4F6T - chains B and A; structure by X-ray diffraction, 1.60 A resolution.

# Chain B
Molecule: Molybdenum storage protein subunit beta
Organism: Azotobacter vinelandii
UniProt: P84253 (MOSB_AZOVD); numbering as in UniProt (aligned over 3-270)
Amino-acid sequence (268 residues; row label = number of the first residue in the row):
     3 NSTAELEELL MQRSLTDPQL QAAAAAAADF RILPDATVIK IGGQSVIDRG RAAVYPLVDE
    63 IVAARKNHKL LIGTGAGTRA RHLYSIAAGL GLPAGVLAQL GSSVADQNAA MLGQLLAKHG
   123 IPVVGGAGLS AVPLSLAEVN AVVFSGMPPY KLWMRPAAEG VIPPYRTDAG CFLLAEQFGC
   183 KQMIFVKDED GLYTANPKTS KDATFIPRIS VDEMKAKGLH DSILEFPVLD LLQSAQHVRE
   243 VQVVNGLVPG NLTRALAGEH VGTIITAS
Bound ions: Mg2+: Ser147, Met149 (together with 8M0)
Residues lining bound ligands:
  - MO(6)-O(26) Cluster / 8M0: Asp108, Val126, Gly127, Gly128, Ala129, Gly130, Phe146, Ser147, Met149, Pro150, Pro151, Lys153, Leu176, Phe180
  - 8M0 (bis(mu4-oxo)-tetrakis(mu3-oxo)-hexakis(mu2-oxo)-hexadecaoxo-octamolybdenum (VI)): Val126, Gly127, Gly128, Ala129, Gly130, Phe146, Ser147, Met149, Pro150, Pro151, Lys153, Leu176, Phe180
  - ATP (adenosine-5'-triphosphate): Lys42, Gly44, Gly45, Gln46, Ser47, Gly77, Ala78, Gly79, Thr169, Asp170, Lys189, Asp190, Glu191, Gly193, Leu194, Tyr195, Ala197, Asn198, Pro199, Lys200, Leu221, Ser224, Ile225

# Chain A
Molecule: Molybdenum storage protein subunit alpha
Organism: Azotobacter vinelandii
UniProt: P84308 (MOSA_AZOVD); numbering as in UniProt (aligned over 33-276)
Amino-acid sequence (244 residues; each row starts with the number of its first residue):
    33 RPIRLLPWLQ VVKIGGRVMD RGADAILPLV EELRKLLPEH RLLILTGAGV RARHVFSVGL
    93 DLGLPVGSLA PLAASEAGQN GHILAAMLAS EGVSYVEHPT VADQLAIHLS ATRAVVGSAF
   153 PPYHHHEFPG SRIPPHRADT GAFLLADAFG AAGLTIVENV DGIYTADPNG PDRGQARFLP
   213 ETSATDLAKS EGPLPVDRAL LDVMATARHI ERVQVVNGLV PGRLTAALRG EHVGTLIRTG
   273 VRPA
Bound ions: Mo ion site 1: Glu129, His156 (together with phosphate ion); Mo ion site 2 near His140 (its only coordinating residue here); Mg2+: Glu190, Pro227 (together with ATP)
Residues lining bound ligands:
  - MO(6)-O(26) Cluster / 8M0: Pro131, Pro154, Tyr155, His156, His157, His158
  - 8M0 (bis(mu4-oxo)-tetrakis(mu3-oxo)-hexakis(mu2-oxo)-hexadecaoxo-octamolybdenum (VI)), molecule 1: Pro103, Ala106, Ser107, Gly110, Gln111, His114, Tyr127, Glu129, His130, Pro131, Ser150, Phe152, Pro153, Pro154, His156
  - 8M0, molecule 2: Pro154, Tyr155, His156, His157, His158
  - ATP (adenosine-5'-triphosphate): Lys45, Ile46, Gly47, Gly48, Arg49, Val50, Gly79, Ala80, Gly81, Arg85, Ala170, Glu190, Asn191, Val192, Gly194, Ile195, Tyr196, Ala198, Asp199, Pro200, Asn201, Pro225, Leu226, Pro227

# Chain B / chain A interface
Residue-residue contacts (91):
  Thr5(B) - Asp93(A)
  Glu9(B) - Ser89(A)
  Leu12(B) - Arg85(A)  hydrogen bond (backbone-side chain)
  Leu12(B) - Ser89(A)
  Met13(B) - Arg49(A)  hydrogen bond (backbone-side chain)
  Met13(B) - Val82(A)  hydrophobic
  Met13(B) - Arg85(A)
  Met13(B) - His86(A)
  Arg15(B) - Arg49(A)
  Arg15(B) - Arg85(A)  hydrogen bond (backbone-side chain)
  Arg15(B) - Pro203(A)
  Ser16(B) - Leu226(A)  hydrogen bond (side chain-backbone)
  Leu17(B) - Arg85(A)
  Leu17(B) - Phe88(A)  hydrophobic
  Leu17(B) - Arg169(A)
  Thr18(B) - Arg169(A)
  Thr18(B) - Pro225(A)
  Thr18(B) - Leu226(A)  hydrogen bond (side chain-backbone)
  Thr18(B) - Val228(A)
  Thr18(B) - Arg230(A)
  Asp19(B) - Pro225(A)
  Pro20(B) - Gly224(A)
  Pro20(B) - Pro225(A)
  Leu22(B) - Ile165(A)  hydrophobic
  Gln23(B) - Ser163(A)  hydrogen bond
  Gln23(B) - Ile165(A)
  Ala26(B) - Arg164(A)
  Ala26(B) - Ile165(A)  hydrophobic
  Ala27(B) - Arg164(A)
  Ala29(B) - Leu92(A)
  Ala29(B) - Arg164(A)  hydrogen bond (backbone-side chain)
  Ala30(B) - Gly95(A)
  Ala30(B) - Arg164(A)  hydrogen bond (backbone-side chain)
  Asp31(B) - Gly95(A)
  Phe32(B) - Leu94(A)
  Phe32(B) - Gly95(A)  hydrogen bond (backbone-backbone)
  Ile34(B) - Pro97(A)  hydrophobic
  Ile34(B) - Ser100(A)
  Leu92(B) - Ile35(A)
  Gly93(B) - Pro34(A)
  Gly93(B) - Ile35(A)  hydrogen bond (backbone-backbone)
  Leu94(B) - Pro34(A)
  Leu94(B) - Leu37(A)  hydrophobic
  Pro95(B) - Pro34(A)  hydrophobic
  Pro95(B) - Ala180(A)
  Val98(B) - Leu37(A)  hydrophobic
  Gln101(B) - Asp135(A)
  Pro151(B) - Pro154(A)
  Pro151(B) - Tyr155(A)
  Pro151(B) - His158(A)
  Tyr152(B) - Tyr155(A)  hydrophobic
  Tyr152(B) - His158(A)  hydrogen bond (side chain-backbone)
  Tyr152(B) - Phe160(A)
  Lys153(B) - Pro131(A)
  Leu154(B) - Ala134(A)
  Leu154(B) - Leu177(A)  hydrophobic
  Leu154(B) - Ala180(A)
  Leu154(B) - Phe181(A)  hydrophobic
  Trp155(B) - His130(A)
  Trp155(B) - Ala134(A)  hydrophobic
  Trp155(B) - Pro153(A)
  Trp155(B) - Pro154(A)
  Trp155(B) - Tyr155(A)  hydrogen bond (backbone-side chain)
  Trp155(B) - Gly173(A)
  Trp155(B) - Leu176(A)
  Trp155(B) - Leu177(A)
  Met156(B) - Leu176(A)
  Arg157(B) - Tyr155(A)
  Arg157(B) - Phe160(A)
  Arg157(B) - His168(A)  hydrogen bond
  Arg157(B) - Asp234(A)  hydrogen bond (side chain-backbone)
  Arg157(B) - Val235(A)
  Arg157(B) - Thr238(A)  hydrogen bond
  Pro158(B) - Thr238(A)
  Tyr167(B) - Phe160(A)
  Gly172(B) - His158(A)  hydrogen bond (backbone-side chain)
  Leu175(B) - His158(A)
  Leu175(B) - Pro161(A)
  Glu178(B) - Pro161(A)
  Gln179(B) - Pro97(A)
  Gln179(B) - Gly99(A)  hydrogen bond (side chain-backbone)
  Gln179(B) - Ser100(A)  hydrogen bond
  Gln179(B) - His157(A)
  Phe180(B) - His157(A)
  Leu233(B) - Phe160(A)  hydrophobic
  Leu233(B) - Pro161(A)
  Ser236(B) - Pro161(A)
  Ser236(B) - Gly162(A)  hydrogen bond (backbone-backbone)
  Ala237(B) - Pro161(A)  hydrophobic
  Gln238(B) - Gly162(A)
  Gln238(B) - Arg164(A)
Also at the interface, not in a pair above, chain B (52 interface residues in all): Leu8, Leu131, Pro150, Ala159, Ala160, Gly162, Val163, Leu176, His239
Also at the interface, not in a pair above, chain A (55 interface residues in all): Leu96, Val98, Val133, His156, Glu159, Asp229, Ala237, Arg240

# Overview
Chain B and chain A form an interface of 52 and 55 residues respectively, with 19 hydrogen bonds. Polar
contacts include Leu12(B)-Arg85(A), Met13(B)-Arg49(A) and Arg15(B)-Arg85(A).
Chain B is Molybdenum storage protein subunit beta and chain A is Molybdenum storage protein subunit alpha,
both from Azotobacter vinelandii; the structure, The crystal structure of the molybdenum storage protein
(MoSto) from Azotobacter vinelandii loaded with various polyoxometalates, was determined by X-ray diffraction.
